4GTS - chains A and B; structure by X-ray diffraction, 2.45 A resolution.

[Chain A]
Name: Geranylgeranyl transferase type-2 subunit alpha
Source organism: Rattus norvegicus
Notes: EC 2.5.1.60; fragment: residues 1-237 and 353-441 linked with AGSG
UniProtKB: Q08602 (PGTA_RAT); the construct has insertions or renumbered stretches relative to UniProt, so the offset changes along the chain: 1-237 = UniProt 1-237; 242-330 = UniProt 353-441
Sequence (330 residues; row label = number of the first residue in the row):
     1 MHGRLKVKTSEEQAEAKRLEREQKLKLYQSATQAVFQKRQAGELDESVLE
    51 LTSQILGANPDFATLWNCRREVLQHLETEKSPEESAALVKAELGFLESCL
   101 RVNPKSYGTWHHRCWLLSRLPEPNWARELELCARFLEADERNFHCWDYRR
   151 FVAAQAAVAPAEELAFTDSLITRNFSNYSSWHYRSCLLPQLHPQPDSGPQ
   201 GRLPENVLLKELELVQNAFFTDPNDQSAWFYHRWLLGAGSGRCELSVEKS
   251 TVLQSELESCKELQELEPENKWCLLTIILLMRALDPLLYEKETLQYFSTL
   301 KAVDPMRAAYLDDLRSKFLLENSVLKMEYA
Not modelled in the structure: 1-12, 196-201
Differences from the reference sequence: linker (238-241)

[Chain B]
Name: Geranylgeranyl transferase type-2 subunit beta
Source organism: Rattus norvegicus
Notes: EC 2.5.1.60
UniProtKB: Q08603 (PGTB2_RAT); residue numbers follow UniProt; this construct covers 2-331
Sequence (330 residues; row label = number of the first residue in the row):
     2 GTQQKDVTIKSDAPDTLLLEKHADYIASYGSKKDDYEYCMSEYLRMSGVY
    52 WGLTVMDLMGQLHRMNKEEILVFIKSCQHECGGVSASIGHDPHLLYTLSA
   102 VQILTLYDSIHVINVDKVVAYVQSLQKEDGSFAGDIWGEIDTRFSFCAVA
   152 TLALLGKLDAINVEKAIEFVLSCMNFDGGFGCRPGSESHAGQIYCCTGFL
   202 AITSQLHQVNSDLLGWWLCERQLPSGGLNGRPEKLPDVCYSWWVLASLKI
   252 IGRLHWIDREKLRSFILACQDEETGGFADRPGDMVDPFHTLFGIAGLSLL
   302 GEEQIKPVSPVFCMPEEVLQRVNVQPELVS
Not modelled in the structure: 2-4, 33-35
Bound ions: Ca2+: His64, Met66; Zn2+: Asp238, Cys240, His290 (together with 7TP)
Ligand contacts: 7TP (5-{(3R)-3-(4-hydroxybenzyl)-4-[(4-methoxyphenyl)sulfonyl]-1-[(1-methyl-1H-imidazol-5-yl)methyl]-2,3,4,5-tetrahydro-1H-1,4-benzodiazepin-7-yl}furan-2-carbaldehyde): Tyr30, Ser42, Tyr44, Leu45, Ser48, Gly49, Trp52, Leu96, Asp238, Cys240, Trp244, Asp287, Pro288, Phe289, His290

[Interface between chain A and chain B]
Contacting residue pairs (77):
  Leu25(A) with Tyr37(B), hydrophobic
  Tyr28(A) with Cys40(B); Met41(B), hydrophobic
  Gln29(A) with Cys40(B)
  Phe36(A) with Gly90(B)
  Arg39(A) with Asp92(B), salt bridge
  Asn59(A) with Met41(B)
  Asp61(A) with Tyr44(B)
  Phe62(A) with Tyr44(B), hydrophobic; His91(B)
  Thr64(A) with His91(B); Asp92(B), hydrogen bond (side chain-backbone)
  Asn67(A) with Asp92(B), hydrogen bond; Trp138(B), hydrogen bond
  Arg70(A) with Trp138(B)
  Glu71(A) with Trp138(B)
  Gln74(A) with Trp138(B)
  Tyr107(A) with Glu140(B); Asp142(B); Arg144(B); Gln193(B), hydrogen bond
  His111(A) with Trp138(B), hydrogen bond (side chain-backbone); Gly139(B); Glu140(B), hydrogen bond (side chain-backbone)
  Trp115(A) with Trp138(B)
  Arg141(A) with Glu188(B), salt bridge; Arg232(B), hydrogen bond (backbone-side chain); Pro233(B), hydrogen bond (side chain-backbone); Glu234(B)
  Phe143(A) with Arg232(B)
  Asp147(A) with Cys183(B); Arg184(B); Ser187(B), hydrogen bond
  Arg150(A) with Gly186(B), hydrogen bond (side chain-backbone); Ser187(B)
  Tyr178(A) with Phe177(B); Asp178(B), hydrogen bond; Glu188(B); Trp218(B), hydrogen bond; Pro233(B), hydrophobic
  Ser179(A) with Glu188(B), hydrogen bond; Arg232(B)
  His182(A) with Asn176(B); Phe177(B); Gly186(B), hydrogen bond (side chain-backbone); Ser187(B); Glu188(B), hydrogen bond (side chain-backbone)
  Ser185(A) with Phe177(B)
  Asp225(A) with Glu234(B)
  Gln226(A) with Arg222(B); Pro233(B); Glu234(B)
  Phe230(A) with Phe177(B); Trp217(B), hydrophobic; Trp218(B)
  Tyr231(A) with Phe177(B), hydrophobic
  Arg233(A) with Trp217(B)
  Trp234(A) with Phe177(B)
  Lys271(A) with Glu221(B), salt bridge
  Trp272(A) with Glu221(B)
  Leu275(A) with Trp217(B), hydrophobic
  Met306(A) with Gln223(B); Leu224(B); Pro225(B); Trp257(B); Asp259(B); Lys262(B)
  Arg307(A) with Cys220(B), hydrogen bond (side chain-backbone); Glu221(B), salt bridge; Gln223(B), hydrogen bond (side chain-backbone)
  Ala309(A) with His256(B); Trp257(B)
  Tyr310(A) with Trp217(B); Trp257(B), hydrophobic
  Asp313(A) with His256(B), salt bridge; Trp257(B), hydrogen bond
  Lys317(A) with Asp213(B), salt bridge
Also at the interface, not in a pair above, chain A (43 interface residues in all): Arg21, Cys186, Asn224, Asp304
Also at the interface, not in a pair above, chain B (43 interface residues in all): Gln5, Glu43, Asp136, His190, Lys235, Ile258

[In short]
Chain A and chain B each contribute 43 residues to their interface, with 18 hydrogen bonds and 6 salt bridges.
Polar pairs include Arg39(A)-Asp92(B), Arg141(A)-Glu188(B) and Lys271(A)-Glu221(B). Ligands of chain B:
compound 7TP. His64(B) and Met66(B) coordinate Ca2+.
Chain A is Geranylgeranyl transferase type-2 subunit alpha and chain B is Geranylgeranyl transferase type-2
subunit beta, both from Rattus norvegicus; the structure, Engineered RabGGTase in complex with BMS analogue
16, was determined by X-ray diffraction together with 4GTT and 4GTV from the same study.
